9LAE - chains G and L of the 5 polymer chains in the assembly; structure by electron microscopy, 3.46 A resolution.

Chain G:
Protein: Spike protein S1
Source organism: Severe acute respiratory syndrome coronavirus 2
UniProt: P0DTC2 (SPIKE_SARS2); numbering as in UniProt (aligned over 319-541)
Chain sequence (223 residues; each row starts with the number of its first residue):
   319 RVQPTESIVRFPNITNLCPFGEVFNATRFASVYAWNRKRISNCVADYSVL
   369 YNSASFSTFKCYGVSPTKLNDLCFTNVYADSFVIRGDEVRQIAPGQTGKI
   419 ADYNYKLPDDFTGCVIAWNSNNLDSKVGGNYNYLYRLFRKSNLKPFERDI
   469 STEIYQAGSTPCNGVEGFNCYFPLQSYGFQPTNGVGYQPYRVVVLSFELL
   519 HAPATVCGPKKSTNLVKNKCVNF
Unresolved in the structure: 319-332, 527-541
Curated features (UniProtKB/Swiss-Prot):
  - region: Arg403 to Asp405 (Integrin-binding motif), Asn448 to Phe456 (Immunodominant HLA epitope recognized by the CD8+)
  - glycosylation: Thr323 (O-linked (GalNAc) threonine), Ser325 (O-linked (HexNAc...) serine), Asn331 (N-linked (GlcNAc...) (complex) asparagine), Asn343 (N-linked (GlcNAc...) (complex) asparagine)
  - natural variant: Gly339 (G339D: In strain: Omicron/BA.1, Omicron/BA.2 and 4 more; G339H: In strain: Omicron/BA.2.75, Omicron/XBB.1.5 and 1 more), Arg346 (R346K: In strain: Mu/B.1.621; R346T: In strain: Omicron/BQ.1.1, Omicron/XBB.1.5 and 1 more), Leu368 (L368I: In strain: Omicron/XBB.1.5, Omicron/EG.5.1), Ser371 (S371F: In strain: Omicron/BA.2, Omicron/BA.2.12.1 and 6 more; S371L: In strain: Omicron/BA.1), Ser373 (S373P: In strain: Omicron/BA.1, Omicron/BA.2 and 7 more), Ser375 (S375F: In strain: Omicron/BA.1, Omicron/BA.2 and 7 more), Thr376 (T376A: In strain: Omicron/BA.2, Omicron/BA.2.12.1 and 5 more), Asp405 (D405N: In strain: Omicron/BA.2, Omicron/BA.2.12.1 and 6 more), Arg408 (R408S: In strain: Omicron/BA.2, Omicron/BA.2.12.1 and 6 more), Lys417 (K417N: In strain: Beta/B.1.351, Omicron/BA.1 and 8 more; K417T: In strain: Gamma/P.1), Asn440 (N440K: In strain: Omicron/BA.1, Omicron/BA.2 and 7 more), Lys444 (K444T: In strain: Omicron/BQ.1.1), 16 further natural variant entries in UniProt
  - mutagenesis: Asn331 (N331Q: Reduced viral infectivity), Asn343 (N343Q: Reduced viral infectivity), Leu452 (L452R: Increased resistance to neutralizing antibodies. Decreases HLA binding to NF9 epitope. Increased binding affinity to human ACE2), Tyr453 (Y453F: Decreased HLA binding to NF9 epitope. Increased binding affinity to human ACE2), Ala475 (A475V: Increased resistance to neutralizing antibodies), Val483 (V483A: Increased resistance to neutralizing antibodies), Glu484 (E484D: Increased replication in human TMEM106B overexpressing cells), Phe490 (F490L: Increased resistance to neutralizing antibodies and human covalescent sera neutralization), Gln493 (Q493N: Reduced host ACE2-binding affinity in vitro; Q493Y: Reduced host ACE2-binding affinity in vitro), Asn501 (N501T: Reduced host ACE2-binding affinity in vitro; N501Y: Increased binding affinity to human ACE2), His519 (H519P: Increased resistance to human covalescent sera neutralization)
Cystine bridges: Cys336-Cys361, Cys379-Cys432, Cys391-Cys525, Cys480-Cys488
Covalently attached groups: N-acetylglucosamine (NAG) linked to Asn343

Chain L:
Protein: Light chain of 3E2
Source organism: Mus musculus
Chain sequence (104 residues; row label = number of the first residue in the row):
     1 QIVLTQSPAIMSASLGEEITLTCSVSSSVSDMHWYQQKSGTSPKVFIYST
    51 SNLASGVPSRFSGSGSGTFYSLTISSVEAEDAAYYYCHQWSSWTFGGGTK
   101 LEIK
Cystine bridges: Cys23-Cys87

How chain G and chain L interact:
Residue-residue contacts (19; chain G residue first):
  Gly404(G) with Trp90(L)
  Asp405(G) with Val29(L); Ser30(L), hydrogen bond (side chain-backbone); Gln89(L), hydrogen bond; Trp90(L); Ser91(L)
  Arg408(G) with Ser30(L), hydrogen bond; Asp31(L), salt bridge
  Asn501(G) with Gln1(L); Ser91(L)
  Gly502(G) with Trp93(L)
  Val503(G) with Trp90(L), hydrogen bond (backbone-side chain); Trp93(L), hydrophobic
  Gly504(G) with Trp90(L); Ser91(L), hydrogen bond (backbone-side chain)
  Tyr505(G) with Ile2(L), hydrophobic; Ser27(L); Ser28(L), hydrogen bond (side chain-backbone)
  Tyr508(G) with Trp90(L)
Also at the interface, not in a pair above, chain G (10 interface residues in all): Thr500

Overview:
Chain G and chain L form an interface of 10 and 11 residues respectively; the contacts include 6 hydrogen
bonds and 1 salt bridge. Polar pairs include Arg408(G)-Asp31(L), Asp405(G)-Ser30(L) and Asp405(G)-Gln89(L).
Covalently linked N-acetylglucosamine: at Asn343(G). UniProt lists 11 mutagenesis sites on chain G.
Chain G is Spike protein S1 (Severe acute respiratory syndrome coronavirus 2) and chain L is Light chain of
3E2 (Mus musculus); the structure, Locally refined region of SARS-CoV-2 spike in complex with antibodies 9G11
and 3E2, was determined by electron microscopy.
